Entry 9GBZ (electron microscopy, 3.40 A resolution); this record covers chains B and C of the 4 polymer chains in the assembly.

# Chain B
Molecule: U11/U12 small nuclear ribonucleoprotein 25 kDa protein
Organism: Homo sapiens
UniProtKB: Q9BV90 (SNR25_HUMAN); residues 1-132 here = UniProt positions 1-132
Sequence (132 residues; numbered 1 to 132; the number before each row is that of its first residue):
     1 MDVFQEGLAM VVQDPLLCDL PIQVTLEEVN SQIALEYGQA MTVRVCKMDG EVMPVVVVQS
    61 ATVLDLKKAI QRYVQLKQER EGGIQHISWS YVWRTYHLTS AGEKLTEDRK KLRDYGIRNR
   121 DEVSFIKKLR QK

# Chain C
Molecule: U11/U12 small nuclear ribonucleoprotein 35 kDa protein
Organism: Homo sapiens
UniProtKB: Q16560 (U1SBP_HUMAN); residues 1-246 here = UniProt positions 1-246
Sequence (246 residues; row label = number of the first residue in the row):
     1 MNDWMPIAKE YDPLKAGSID GTDEDPHDRA VWRAMLARYV PNKGVIGDPL LTLFVARLNL
    61 QTKEDKLKEV FSRYGDIRRL RLVRDLVTGF SKGYAFIEYK EERAVIKAYR DADGLVIDQH
   121 EIFVDYELER TLKGWIPRRL GGGLGGKKES GQLRFGGRDR PFRKPINLPV VKNDLYREGK
   181 RERRERSRSR ERHWDSRTRD RDHDRGREKR WQEREPTRVW PDNDWERERD FRDDRIKGRE
   241 KKERGK
Unresolved in the structure: 1-9, 165-246
Swiss-Prot annotation at these positions:
  - cross-link: Lys172 (Glycyl lysine isopeptide (Lys-Gly) (interchain with G-Cter in SUMO2))

# Interface between chain B and chain C
Pairs across the interface (18; chain B residue first):
  Lys47(B) - Val87(C)
  Lys47(B) - Thr88(C)
  Met48(B) - Thr88(C)
  Met48(B) - Phe90(C)  hydrophobic
  Asp49(B) - Arg84(C)  salt bridge
  Asp49(B) - Gly89(C)
  Ile84(B) - Leu86(C)  hydrophobic
  Ile87(B) - Leu86(C)  hydrophobic
  Tyr91(B) - Lys92(C)  hydrogen bond
  Val92(B) - Val87(C)  hydrophobic
  Tyr96(B) - Asp85(C)  hydrogen bond
  Tyr96(B) - Thr88(C)
  Tyr96(B) - Phe90(C)  hydrophobic
  Tyr96(B) - Lys92(C)  hydrogen bond
  Phe125(B) - Val87(C)
  Phe125(B) - Thr88(C)
  Phe125(B) - Phe90(C)
  Lys127(B) - Phe90(C)
Interface residues without a listed pair, chain B (11 interface residues in all): Ile126
Interface residues without a listed pair, chain C (9 interface residues in all): Lys63

# Overview
11 residues of chain B face 9 of chain C across their interface, with 3 hydrogen bonds and 1 salt bridge.
Among the polar pairs are Asp49(B)-Arg84(C), Tyr91(B)-Lys92(C) and Tyr96(B)-Asp85(C).
Here chain B is U11/U12 small nuclear ribonucleoprotein 25 kDa protein and chain C is U11/U12 small nuclear
ribonucleoprotein 35 kDa protein, both from Homo sapiens. Entry 9GBZ (5'-lobe of the substrate-bound U11
snRNP) was determined by electron microscopy, deposited together with 9GCM.
